PDB entry 2OK1 | X-ray diffraction, 2.40 A resolution | chain A

# Chain A
Molecule: Mitogen-activated protein kinase 10
Source organism: Homo sapiens
Notes: EC 2.7.11.24
Reference sequence: P53779 (MK10_HUMAN); numbering as in UniProt (aligned over 40-402)
Chain sequence (365 residues; each row starts with the number of its first residue):
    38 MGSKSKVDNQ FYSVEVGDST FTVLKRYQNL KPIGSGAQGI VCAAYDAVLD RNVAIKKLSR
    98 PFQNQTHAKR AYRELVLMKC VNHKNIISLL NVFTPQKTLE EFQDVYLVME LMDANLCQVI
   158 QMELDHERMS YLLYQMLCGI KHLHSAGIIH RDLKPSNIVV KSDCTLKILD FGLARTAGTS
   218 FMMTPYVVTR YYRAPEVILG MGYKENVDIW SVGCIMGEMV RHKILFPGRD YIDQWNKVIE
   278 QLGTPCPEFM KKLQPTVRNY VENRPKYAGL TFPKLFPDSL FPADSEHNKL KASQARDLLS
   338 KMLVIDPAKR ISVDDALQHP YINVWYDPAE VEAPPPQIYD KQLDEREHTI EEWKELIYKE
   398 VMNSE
Not modelled in the structure: 38-45, 71-72, 212-224, 374-380, 401-402
Differences from the reference sequence: cloning artifact (38-39)
Small-molecule neighbours: N-benzyl-4- (33A; N-benzyl-4-[4-(3-chlorophenyl)-1H-pyrazol-3-yl]-1H-pyrrole-2-carboxamide): Lys68, Pro69, Ile70, Gly73, Ala74, Val78, Ala80, Ala91, Lys93, Ile124, Met146, Glu147, Leu148, Met149, Asp150, Ala151, Asn152, Gln155, Val196, Leu206
UniProt features mapped onto this chain:
  - motif: Thr221 to Tyr223 (TXY)
  - active site: Asp189 (Proton acceptor)
  - binding site (ATP): Ile70 to Val78, Lys93
  - modified residue: Thr221 (Phosphothreonine), Tyr223 (Phosphotyrosine)

# In short
Ligands of chain A: N-benzyl-4-. From UniProt: active-site residue Asp189 and 10 ATP-binding residues.
Chain A is Mitogen-activated protein kinase 10 (Homo sapiens); the structure, Crystal structure of JNK3 bound
to N-benzyl-4-(4-(3-chlorophenyl)-1H-pyrazol-3-yl)-1H-pyrrole-2-carboxamide, was determined by X-ray
diffraction, deposited together with 2OJG, 2OJI and 2OJJ.
